PDB entry 6NFZ | X-ray diffraction, 2.97 A resolution | chains A and B

== Chain A (and B) ==
Molecule: Mitogen-activated protein kinase kinase kinase kinase 1
From: Homo sapiens
Notes: EC 2.7.11.1; chain B of this document is another copy of the same molecule, construct and numbering; everything in this record applies to it too
UniProt: Q92918 (M4K1_HUMAN); residue numbers follow UniProt; this construct covers 1-307
Chain sequence (309 residues; row label = number of the first residue in the row; numbers below 1 keep their minus sign (Gly-1 is residue -1)):
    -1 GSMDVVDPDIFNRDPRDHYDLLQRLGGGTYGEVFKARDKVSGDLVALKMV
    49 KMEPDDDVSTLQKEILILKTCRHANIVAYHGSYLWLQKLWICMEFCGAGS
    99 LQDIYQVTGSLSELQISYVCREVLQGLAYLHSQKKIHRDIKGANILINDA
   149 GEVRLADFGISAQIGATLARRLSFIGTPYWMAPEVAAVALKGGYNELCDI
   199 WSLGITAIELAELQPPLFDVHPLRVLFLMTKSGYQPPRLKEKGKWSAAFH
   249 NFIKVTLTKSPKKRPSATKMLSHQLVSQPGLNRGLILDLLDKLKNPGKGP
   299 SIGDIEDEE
Unresolved in the structure: -1 to 6, 25-26, 49-57, 82-86, 293-307 (chain B: -1 to 4, 26-28, 54-58, 164-166, 293-307)
Sequence notes: expression tag (-1 to 0)
Modified residues: Thr165 (phosphothreonine; TPO); Ser171 (phosphoserine; SEP)
UniProt features mapped onto this chain:
  - active site: Asp137 (Proton acceptor)
  - binding site (ATP): Leu23 to Val31, Lys46
  - modified residue: Thr165 (Phosphothreonine), Ser171 (Phosphoserine), Thr175 (Phosphothreonine)
Ligand contacts: sunitinib (B49; N-[2-(diethylamino)ethyl]-5-[(Z)-(5-fluoro-2-oxo-1,2-dihydro-3H-indol-3-ylidene)methyl]-2,4-dimethyl-1H-pyrrole-3-carbo xamide): Leu23, Gly24, Thr27, Val31, Ala44, Val75, Met91, Glu92, Phe93, Cys94, Gly95, Ala96, Gly97, Asp101, Val105, Leu144, Ala154, Asp155, Leu291
From the paper describing this entry:
  - conformationally variable residues (loop rearrangement): Asp155 to Thr175
  - post-translational modification sites: Thr165, Ser171
  - contacts within the chain: Lys46-Glu62 (salt bridge), Arg136-Ser171, Arg168-Ser171
  - binding site for sunitinib: Glu92, Cys94

== Chain A / chain B interface ==
Pairs across the interface (16; chain A residue first):
  Ile158(A) - His219(B)
  Phe172(A) - Leu221(B)
  Ile173(A) - His219(B)
  Gly174(A) - His219(B)  hydrogen bond (backbone-side chain)
  Met179(A) - Leu221(B)  hydrophobic
  Val186(A) - Ala187(B)  hydrophobic
  Val186(A) - Leu188(B)  hydrophobic
  His219(A) - Ile158(B)
  His219(A) - Ile173(B)
  His219(A) - Gly174(B)  hydrogen bond (side chain-backbone)
  Leu221(A) - Phe172(B)
  Leu221(A) - Gly174(B)
  Leu221(A) - Met179(B)  hydrophobic
  Leu221(A) - Leu221(B)  hydrophobic
  Arg222(A) - Phe172(B)
  Leu224(A) - Leu221(B)  hydrophobic
Interface residues without a listed pair, chain B (12 interface residues in all): Pro176, Arg222, Leu224

== Overview ==
The interface between chain A and chain B involves 10 residues on one side and 12 on the other, with 2
hydrogen bonds. The hydrogen-bonded pair is Gly174(A)-His219(B). Chain A binds sunitinib. From the paper: a
binding site for sunitinib at Glu92(A) and Cys94(A); modification sites Thr165(A) and Ser171(A).
Both chains are Mitogen-activated protein kinase kinase kinase kinase 1 (Homo sapiens). Entry 6NFZ (Crystal
structure of diphosphorylated HPK1 kinase domain in complex with sunitinib in the active state) was determined
by X-ray diffraction, deposited together with 6NFY and 6NG0.
